Entry 2ZID (X-ray diffraction, 2.20 A resolution); this record covers chain A.

[Chain A]
Molecule: Dextran glucosidase
Organism: Streptococcus mutans
Notes: EC 3.2.1.70
Reference sequence: Q2HWU5 (Q2HWU5_STRMU); residues 6-536 here correspond to UniProt positions 1-531 (UniProt number = residue number - 5)
Sequence (543 residues; numbered 1 to 543; the number before each row is that of its first residue):
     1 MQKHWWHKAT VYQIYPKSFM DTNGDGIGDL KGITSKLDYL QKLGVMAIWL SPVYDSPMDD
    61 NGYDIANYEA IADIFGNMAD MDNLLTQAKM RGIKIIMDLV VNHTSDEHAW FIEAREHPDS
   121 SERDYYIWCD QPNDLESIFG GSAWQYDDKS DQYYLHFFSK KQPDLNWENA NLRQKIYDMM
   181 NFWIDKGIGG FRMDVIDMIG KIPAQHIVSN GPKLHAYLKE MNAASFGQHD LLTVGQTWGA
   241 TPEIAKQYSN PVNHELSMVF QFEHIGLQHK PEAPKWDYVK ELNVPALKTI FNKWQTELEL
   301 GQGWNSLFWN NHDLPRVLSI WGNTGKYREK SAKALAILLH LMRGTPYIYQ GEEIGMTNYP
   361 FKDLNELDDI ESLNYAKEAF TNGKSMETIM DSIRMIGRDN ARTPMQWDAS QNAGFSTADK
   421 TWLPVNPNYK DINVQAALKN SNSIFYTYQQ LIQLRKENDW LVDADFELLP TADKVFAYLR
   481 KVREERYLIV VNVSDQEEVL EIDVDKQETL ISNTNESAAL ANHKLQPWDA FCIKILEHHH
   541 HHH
Not modelled in the structure: 537-543
Sequence notes: engineered mutation Gln236 (Glu231 in Q2HWU5), Leu536 (Asn531 in Q2HWU5); expression tag (537-543)
Bound ions: Ca2+ site 1: Asp21, Asn23, Asp25, Ile27, Asp29; Ca2+ site 2: Asp148, Asp151; Ca2+ site 3 near Thr417 (its only coordinating residue here)

[Overview]
Asp21, Asn23, Asp25, Ile27 and Asp29 form the Ca2+ site 1. Asp148 and Asp151 form the Ca2+ site 2.
Chain A is Dextran glucosidase (Streptococcus mutans); the structure, Crystal structure of dextran glucosidase
E236Q complex with isomaltotriose, was determined by X-ray diffraction together with 2ZIC from the same study.
